4MRS - chains A and B; structure by X-ray diffraction, 2.35 A resolution.

# Chain A (and B)
Name: ABC transporter related protein
Organism: Novosphingobium aromaticivorans
Notes: chain B of this document is another copy of the same molecule, construct and numbering; everything in this record applies to it too
Reference sequence: Q2G506 (Q2G506_NOVAD); numbering as in UniProt (aligned over 1-608)
Amino-acid sequence (614 residues; numbered 1 to 614; the number before each row is that of its first residue):
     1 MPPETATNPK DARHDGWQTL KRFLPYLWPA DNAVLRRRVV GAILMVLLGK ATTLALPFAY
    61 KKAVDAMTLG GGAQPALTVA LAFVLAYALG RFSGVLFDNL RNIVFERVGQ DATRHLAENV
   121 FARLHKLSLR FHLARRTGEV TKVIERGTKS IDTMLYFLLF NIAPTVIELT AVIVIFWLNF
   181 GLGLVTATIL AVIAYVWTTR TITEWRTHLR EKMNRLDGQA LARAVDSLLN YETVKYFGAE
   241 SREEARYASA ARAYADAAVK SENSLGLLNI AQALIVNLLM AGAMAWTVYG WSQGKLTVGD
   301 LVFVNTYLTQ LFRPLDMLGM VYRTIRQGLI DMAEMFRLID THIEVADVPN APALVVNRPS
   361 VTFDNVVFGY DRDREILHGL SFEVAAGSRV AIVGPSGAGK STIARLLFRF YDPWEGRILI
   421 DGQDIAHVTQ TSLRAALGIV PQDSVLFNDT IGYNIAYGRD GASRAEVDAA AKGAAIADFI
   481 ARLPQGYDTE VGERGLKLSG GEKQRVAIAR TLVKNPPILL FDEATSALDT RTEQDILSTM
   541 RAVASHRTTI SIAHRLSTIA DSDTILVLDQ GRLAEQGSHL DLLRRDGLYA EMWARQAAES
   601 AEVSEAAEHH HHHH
Not modelled in the structure: 1-7, 608-614 (chain B: 1-8, 607-614)
Modified residues: Mse-1 (selenomethionine); Mse-45, Mse-67, Mse-154, Mse-213, Mse-280, Mse-284, Mse-317, Mse-320, Mse-332, Mse-335, Mse-540, Mse-592 (selenomethionine; parent Met)
Sequence notes: expression tag (609-614)
Residues lining bound ligands:
  - oxidized glutathione disulfide (GDS), molecule 1: Lys-149, Phe-157, Arg-206, Arg-210, Glu-262, Leu-265, Mse-320, Arg-323
  - oxidized glutathione disulfide (GDS), molecule 2: Tyr-156, Leu-265, Leu-268, Asn-269, Gln-272, Asp-316, Mse-317, Leu-318, Gly-319, Mse-320
UniProt features mapped onto this chain:
  - binding site (glutathione): Arg-206 to Arg-210, Asn-269 to Gln-272, Asp-316 to Gly-319
  - binding site (ATP): Tyr-370, Gly-394 to Arg-405
  - mutagenesis: Tyr-195 (Y195F: Strongly increases basal rate of ATP hydrolysis), Asn-269 (N269A: Increases basal rate of ATP hydrolysis and abolishes stimulation of ATP hydrolysis by glutathione), Gln-272 (Q272A: Abolishes glutathione-dependent ATP hydrolysis), Gly-319 (G319L: Abolishes glutathione-dependent ATP hydrolysis), Glu-523 (E523Q: Abolishes transporter activity)
What the authors report for this chain:
  - binding site for oxidized glutathione disulfide: Tyr-156, Arg-210, Leu-265, Leu-268, Asn-269, Gln-272, Asp-316, Mse-317, Gly-319, Mse-320
  - mutagenesis - Y195F, Y195F/Q272A, N269A: increased catalytic activity
  - mutagenesis - Q272A: abolished catalytic activity

# Chain A / chain B interface
Contacting residue pairs (191):
  Tyr-60(A) / Mse-284(B)  hydrophobic
  Tyr-60(A) / Val-302(B)
  Tyr-60(A) / Asn-305(B)
  Mse-67(A) / Trp-291(B)
  Mse-67(A) / Val-298(B)  hydrophobic
  Mse-67(A) / Leu-301(B)
  Thr-68(A) / Thr-68(B)
  Ala-76(A) / Trp-291(B)  hydrophobic
  Ala-80(A) / Val-288(B)  hydrophobic
  Leu-81(A) / Ala-285(B)
  Val-84(A) / Mse-284(B)  hydrophobic
  Val-84(A) / Ala-285(B)
  Val-84(A) / Val-288(B)  hydrophobic
  Tyr-87(A) / Mse-284(B)
  Tyr-87(A) / Asn-305(B)  hydrogen bond
  Ala-88(A) / Asn-277(B)
  Ala-88(A) / Ala-281(B)  hydrophobic
  Arg-91(A) / Asn-277(B)  hydrogen bond
  Arg-91(A) / Mse-280(B)
  Phe-92(A) / Ile-270(B)
  Phe-92(A) / Ala-273(B)
  Phe-92(A) / Leu-274(B)
  Phe-92(A) / Asn-277(B)
  Val-95(A) / Ala-273(B)  hydrophobic
  Leu-96(A) / Ile-270(B)  hydrophobic
  Asn-99(A) / Gly-266(B)
  Asn-99(A) / Asn-269(B)  hydrogen bond
  Ile-103(A) / Asn-263(B)
  Glu-106(A) / Val-259(B)
  Glu-106(A) / Glu-262(B)
  Glu-106(A) / Asn-263(B)
  Arg-107(A) / Asp-256(B)  salt bridge
  Arg-107(A) / Val-259(B)
  Gln-110(A) / Tyr-254(B)
  Gln-110(A) / Ala-258(B)
  Arg-114(A) / Ala-251(B)
  Arg-114(A) / Arg-252(B)
  Ala-117(A) / Tyr-247(B)
  Glu-118(A) / Tyr-247(B)
  Glu-118(A) / Ala-248(B)
  Phe-121(A) / Ala-224(B)
  Phe-121(A) / Ser-227(B)
  Phe-121(A) / Glu-243(B)
  Phe-121(A) / Glu-244(B)
  Phe-121(A) / Tyr-247(B)  hydrophobic
  Ala-122(A) / Glu-244(B)
  Leu-124(A) / Leu-228(B)  hydrophobic
  Leu-124(A) / Tyr-231(B)
  His-125(A) / Ser-227(B)  hydrogen bond
  His-125(A) / Leu-228(B)
  His-125(A) / Tyr-231(B)
  His-125(A) / Lys-235(B)  hydrogen bond (backbone-side chain)
  Leu-127(A) / Tyr-231(B)  hydrogen bond (backbone-side chain)
  Ser-128(A) / Tyr-231(B)
  Leu-129(A) / Tyr-231(B)  hydrophobic
  Leu-129(A) / Glu-232(B)
  Leu-133(A) / Leu-228(B)
  Leu-133(A) / Leu-229(B)
  Arg-135(A) / Leu-229(B)
  Arg-136(A) / Glu-493(B)  salt bridge
  Thr-137(A) / Val-225(B)
  Thr-137(A) / Leu-229(B)
  Thr-141(A) / Val-225(B)
  Lys-142(A) / Glu-145(B)  salt bridge
  Ile-144(A) / Leu-221(B)  hydrophobic
  Glu-145(A) / Leu-221(B)
  Leu-221(A) / Thr-141(B)
  Leu-221(A) / Ile-144(B)  hydrophobic
  Leu-221(A) / Glu-145(B)
  Ala-224(A) / Phe-121(B)
  Val-225(A) / Thr-137(B)
  Val-225(A) / Val-140(B)  hydrophobic
  Val-225(A) / Thr-141(B)
  Asp-226(A) / Phe-447(B)
  Asp-226(A) / Asn-448(B)  hydrogen bond (side chain-backbone)
  Ser-227(A) / Phe-121(B)
  Ser-227(A) / His-125(B)  hydrogen bond
  Leu-228(A) / Leu-124(B)  hydrophobic
  Leu-228(A) / Leu-133(B)
  Leu-229(A) / Arg-135(B)
  Leu-229(A) / Thr-137(B)
  Asn-230(A) / Val-445(B)
  Asn-230(A) / Phe-447(B)
  Tyr-231(A) / Leu-124(B)
  Tyr-231(A) / His-125(B)
  Tyr-231(A) / Leu-127(B)  hydrogen bond (side chain-backbone)
  Tyr-231(A) / Ser-128(B)
  Tyr-231(A) / Leu-129(B)  hydrophobic
  Tyr-231(A) / Leu-133(B)  hydrophobic
  Glu-232(A) / Leu-129(B)
  Thr-233(A) / Val-445(B)
  Thr-233(A) / Arg-510(B)
  Val-234(A) / His-125(B)
  Val-234(A) / Tyr-457(B)
  Lys-235(A) / His-125(B)  hydrogen bond (side chain-backbone)
  Lys-235(A) / Phe-410(B)
  Lys-235(A) / Arg-434(B)
  Tyr-236(A) / Phe-408(B)  hydrophobic
  Tyr-236(A) / Phe-410(B)  hydrophobic
  Tyr-236(A) / Ile-439(B)  hydrophobic
  Tyr-236(A) / Lys-514(B)  hydrogen bond (backbone-side chain)
  Phe-237(A) / Tyr-457(B)
  Phe-237(A) / Gly-458(B)
  Phe-237(A) / Arg-510(B)
  Ala-239(A) / Tyr-457(B)
  Arg-242(A) / Tyr-457(B)  hydrogen bond (side chain-backbone)
  Arg-242(A) / Asp-460(B)  salt bridge
  Glu-243(A) / Phe-121(B)
  Glu-243(A) / Tyr-453(B)
  Glu-243(A) / Tyr-457(B)  hydrogen bond
  Glu-244(A) / Phe-121(B)
  Arg-246(A) / Asp-449(B)  salt bridge
  Arg-246(A) / Tyr-453(B)  hydrogen bond
  Tyr-247(A) / Ala-117(B)
  Tyr-247(A) / Glu-118(B)
  Tyr-247(A) / Phe-121(B)  hydrophobic
  Ala-248(A) / Glu-118(B)
  Ala-251(A) / Arg-114(B)
  Arg-252(A) / Arg-114(B)
  Asp-256(A) / Arg-107(B)  salt bridge
  Ala-258(A) / Gln-110(B)
  Val-259(A) / Glu-106(B)
  Val-259(A) / Arg-107(B)
  Val-259(A) / Gln-110(B)
  Glu-262(A) / Glu-106(B)
  Asn-263(A) / Ile-103(B)
  Asn-263(A) / Glu-106(B)
  Gly-266(A) / Asn-99(B)
  Asn-269(A) / Val-95(B)
  Asn-269(A) / Asn-99(B)  hydrogen bond
  Ile-270(A) / Phe-92(B)
  Ile-270(A) / Leu-96(B)  hydrophobic
  Ile-270(A) / Asn-99(B)
  Ala-273(A) / Phe-92(B)
  Ala-273(A) / Val-95(B)  hydrophobic
  Leu-274(A) / Phe-92(B)
  Asn-277(A) / Ala-88(B)
  Asn-277(A) / Arg-91(B)  hydrogen bond
  Asn-277(A) / Phe-92(B)
  Mse-280(A) / Arg-91(B)
  Ala-281(A) / Ala-88(B)  hydrophobic
  Mse-284(A) / Tyr-60(B)  hydrophobic
  Mse-284(A) / Val-84(B)  hydrophobic
  Mse-284(A) / Tyr-87(B)
  Ala-285(A) / Leu-81(B)  hydrophobic
  Val-288(A) / Mse-67(B)
  Val-288(A) / Ala-80(B)  hydrophobic
  Val-288(A) / Leu-81(B)  hydrophobic
  Trp-291(A) / Mse-67(B)
  Trp-291(A) / Ala-76(B)  hydrophobic
  Ser-292(A) / Ala-73(B)
  Ser-292(A) / Leu-77(B)
  Val-298(A) / Mse-67(B)  hydrophobic
  Leu-301(A) / Mse-67(B)
  Val-302(A) / Tyr-60(B)
  Val-302(A) / Val-302(B)  hydrophobic
  Asn-305(A) / Tyr-60(B)
  Asn-305(A) / Tyr-87(B)  hydrogen bond
  Thr-309(A) / Arg-91(B)
  Phe-408(A) / Tyr-236(B)
  Phe-410(A) / Lys-235(B)
  Phe-410(A) / Tyr-236(B)  hydrophobic
  Arg-434(A) / Lys-235(B)
  Ile-439(A) / Tyr-236(B)  hydrophobic
  Val-445(A) / Asn-230(B)
  Leu-446(A) / Asn-230(B)
  Phe-447(A) / Asp-226(B)
  Phe-447(A) / Asn-230(B)
  Phe-447(A) / Glu-243(B)
  Asn-448(A) / Asp-226(B)  hydrogen bond (backbone-side chain)
  Asp-449(A) / Arg-246(B)  salt bridge
  Tyr-453(A) / Arg-246(B)  hydrogen bond
  Tyr-457(A) / Val-234(B)
  Tyr-457(A) / Ala-239(B)
  Tyr-457(A) / Arg-242(B)  hydrogen bond (backbone-side chain)
  Tyr-457(A) / Glu-243(B)  hydrogen bond
  Gly-458(A) / Phe-237(B)
  Asp-460(A) / Arg-242(B)  salt bridge
  Glu-493(A) / Arg-136(B)
  Arg-494(A) / Arg-136(B)
  Arg-494(A) / Ala-222(B)
  Arg-510(A) / Thr-233(B)
  Arg-510(A) / Phe-237(B)
  Lys-514(A) / Tyr-236(B)  hydrogen bond (side chain-backbone)
  Lys-514(A) / Phe-237(B)
  Thr-530(A) / Val-603(B)
  Thr-530(A) / Ala-606(B)
  Arg-531(A) / Glu-602(B)  salt bridge
  Arg-531(A) / Val-603(B)
  Gln-534(A) / Ala-606(B)
  Ser-604(A) / Ser-604(B)  hydrogen bond
Also at the interface, not in a pair above, chain A (120 interface residues in all): Val-64, Leu-77, Leu-85, Lys-126, Ala-134, Val-140, Asp-152, Glu-240, Tyr-254, Ala-255, Leu-265, Val-276, Tyr-289, Leu-437, Pro-441, Ala-607
Also at the interface, not in a pair above, chain B (122 interface residues in all): Val-64, Leu-85, Ala-122, Lys-126, Lys-142, Asp-152, Glu-240, Ala-255, Leu-265, Val-276, Tyr-289, Ser-292, Thr-309, Leu-437, Leu-446, Arg-459, Thr-511, Glu-599, Ser-600

# Summary
The interface between chain A and chain B involves 120 residues on one side and 122 on the other; the contacts
include 23 hydrogen bonds and 9 salt bridges. Among the polar pairs are Arg-107(A)/Asp-256(B),
Arg-136(A)/Glu-493(B) and Lys-142(A)/Glu-145(B). From the paper: a binding site for oxidized glutathione
disulfide at Tyr-156(A), Arg-210(A) and Leu-265(A) among others; Y195F, Y195F/Q272A and N269A of chain A
increase catalytic activity.
Both chains are ABC transporter related protein (Novosphingobium aromaticivorans). Entry 4MRS (Structure of a
bacterial Atm1-family ABC transporter) was determined by X-ray diffraction together with 4MRN, 4MRP, 4MRR and
4MRV from the same study.
